Entry 8SMZ (electron microscopy, 3.20 A resolution); this record covers chains A and J of the 12 polymer chains in the assembly.

Chain A:
Protein: Histone H3.1
Organism: Homo sapiens
Reference sequence: P68431 (H31_HUMAN); residues 0-135 here correspond to UniProt positions 1-136 (UniProt number = residue number + 1)
Sequence (140 residues; numbered -4 to 135; the number before each row is that of its first residue; numbers below 1 keep their minus sign (Gly-4 is residue -4)):
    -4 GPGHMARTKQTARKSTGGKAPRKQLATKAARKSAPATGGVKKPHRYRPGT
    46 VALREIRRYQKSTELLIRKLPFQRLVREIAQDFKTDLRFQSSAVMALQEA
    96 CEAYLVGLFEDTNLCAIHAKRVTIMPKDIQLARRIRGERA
Unresolved in the structure: -4 to 36
Differences from the reference sequence: expression tag (-4 to -1)
Curated features (UniProtKB/Swiss-Prot):
  - modified residue: Arg2 (Asymmetric dimethylarginine), Thr3 (Phosphothreonine), Lys4 (Allysine), Gln5 (5-glutamyl dopamine), Thr6 (Phosphothreonine), Arg8 (Citrulline), Lys9 (N6,N6,N6-trimethyllysine), Ser10 (ADP-ribosylserine), Thr11 (Phosphothreonine), Lys14 (N6-(2-hydroxyisobutyryl)lysine), Arg17 (Asymmetric dimethylarginine), Lys18 (N6-(2-hydroxyisobutyryl)lysine), Lys23 (N6-(2-hydroxyisobutyryl)lysine), Arg26 (Citrulline), Lys27 (N6,N6,N6-trimethyllysine), Ser28 (ADP-ribosylserine), Lys36 (N6,N6,N6-trimethyllysine), Lys37 (N6-methyllysine), Tyr41 (Phosphotyrosine), Lys56 (N6,N6,N6-trimethyllysine) and 8 more in UniProt
  - lipidation: Lys18 (N6-decanoyllysine)

Chain J:
Molecule: 147-nt DNA strand
Organism: Homo sapiens
Sequence (147 nucleotides; each row starts with the number of its first residue; numbers below 1 keep their minus sign (DA-73 is residue -73)):
   -73 ATCGGATGTATATATCTGACACGTGCCTGGAGACTAGGGAGTAATCCCCT
   -23 TGGCGGTTAAAACGCGGGGGACAGCGCGTACGTGCGTTTAAGCGGTGCTA
    27 GAGCTGTCTACGACCAATTGAGCGGCCTCGGCACCGGGATTCTCGAT

How chain A and chain J interact:
Contacting residue pairs (25):
  His39(A) - DT-67(J)  sugar contact
  Arg40(A) - DT9(J)  hydrogen bond to the base
  Arg40(A) - DG10(J)  sugar contact
  Tyr41(A) - DT-67(J)  phosphate contact
  Tyr41(A) - DG-66(J)  sugar contact
  Tyr41(A) - DT9(J)  sugar contact
  Tyr41(A) - DG10(J)  hydrogen bond to the phosphate
  Pro43(A) - DG8(J)  phosphate contact
  Pro43(A) - DT9(J)  sugar contact
  Gly44(A) - DG8(J)  phosphate contact
  Gly44(A) - DT9(J)  hydrogen bond to the phosphate
  Thr45(A) - DT9(J)  phosphate contact
  Val46(A) - DT9(J)  hydrogen bond to the phosphate
  Ala47(A) - DT9(J)  hydrogen bond to the phosphate
  Arg49(A) - DG-66(J)  phosphate contact
  Arg49(A) - DT-65(J)  phosphate contact
  Arg63(A) - DA17(J)  sugar contact
  Arg63(A) - DG18(J)  phosphate contact
  Lys64(A) - DG18(J)  hydrogen bond to the phosphate
  Leu65(A) - DA17(J)  phosphate contact
  Leu65(A) - DG18(J)  hydrogen bond to the phosphate
  Pro66(A) - DA17(J)  phosphate contact
  Arg69(A) - DA17(J)  salt bridge to the phosphate
  Arg83(A) - DG27(J)  sugar contact
  Lys115(A) - DA-1(J)  salt bridge to the phosphate
Interface residues without a listed pair, chain A (19 interface residues in all): Arg42, Lys56, Asp81
Interface residues without a listed pair, chain J (12 interface residues in all): DA-64, DA26

In short:
Chain A and chain J form an interface of 19 and 12 residues respectively, with 7 hydrogen bonds and 2 salt
bridges. Polar pairs include Arg40(A)-DT9(J), Tyr41(A)-DG10(J) and Gly44(A)-DT9(J).
Here chain A is Histone H3.1 and chain J is a 147-nt DNA strand, both from Homo sapiens. Entry 8SMZ (Cryo-EM
structure of the human nucleosome core particle in complex with RNF168 and UbcH5c~Ub (UbcH5c chemically ...)
was determined by electron microscopy together with 8SMW, 8SMX, 8SMY, 8SN0, 8SN1, 8SN2 and 3 further entries
from the same study.
